PDB entry 6FZI | X-ray diffraction, 2.55 A resolution | chains B and C of the 4 polymer chains in the assembly

[Chain B (and C)]
Name: Glyceraldehyde-3-phosphate dehydrogenase
Source organism: Clostridium perfringens SM101
Notes: EC 1.2.1.-; chain C of this document is another copy of the same molecule, construct and numbering; everything in this record applies to it too
UniProtKB: Q0STD4 (Q0STD4_CLOPS); residues 1-332 here = UniProt positions 1-332
Sequence (332 residues; row label = number of the first residue in the row):
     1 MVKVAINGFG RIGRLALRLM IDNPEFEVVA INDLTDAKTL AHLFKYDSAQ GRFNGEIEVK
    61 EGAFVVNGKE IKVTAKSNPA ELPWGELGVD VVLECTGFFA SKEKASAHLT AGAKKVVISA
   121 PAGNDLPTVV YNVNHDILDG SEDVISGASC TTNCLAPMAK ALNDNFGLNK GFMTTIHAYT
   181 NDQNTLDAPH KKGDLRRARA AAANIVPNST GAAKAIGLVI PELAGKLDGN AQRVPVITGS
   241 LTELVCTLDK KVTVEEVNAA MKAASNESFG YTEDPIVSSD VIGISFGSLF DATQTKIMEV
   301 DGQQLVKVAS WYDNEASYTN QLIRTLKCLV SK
Residues lining bound ligands: NAD (nicotinamide-adenine-dinucleotide): Asn7, Gly8, Phe9, Gly10, Arg11, Ile12, Asn32, Asp33, Leu34, Lys76, Ser77, Cys95, Thr96, Gly97, Phe98, Phe99, Ser119, Ala120, Cys150, Thr180, Asn181, Asn314, Glu315, Tyr318
What the authors report for this chain:
  - catalytic residues: Cys150, His177, Arg233
  - binding site for NAD: Gly10, Arg11, Ile12, Asn32, Asp33, Leu34, Ser77, Cys95, Thr96, Phe98, Phe99, Ser119, Ala120, Asn181, Asp187, Pro189, Asn314, Glu315, Tyr318

[Interface between chain B and chain C]
Pairs across the interface - 20 pairs, chain B then chain C:
  His42(B) with Pro275(C)
  Lys45(B) with Asp274(C)
  Tyr46(B) with Asp274(C), hydrogen bond; Ile276(C); Asp280(C)
  Ser48(B) with Ser279(C), hydrogen bond
  Arg52(B) with Asp280(C), hydrogen bond (side chain-backbone); Ile282(C), hydrogen bond (side chain-backbone); Ile284(C)
  Asp274(B) with Lys45(C), salt bridge; Tyr46(C), hydrogen bond
  Pro275(B) with His42(C)
  Ile276(B) with Tyr46(C)
  Ser279(B) with Ser48(C), hydrogen bond
  Asp280(B) with Tyr46(C); Asp47(C); Arg52(C), hydrogen bond (backbone-side chain)
  Ile282(B) with Arg52(C), hydrogen bond (backbone-side chain)
  Gly283(B) with Arg52(C)
  Ile284(B) with Arg52(C)
Interface residues without a listed pair, chain B (15 interface residues in all): Asp47, Val281
Interface residues without a listed pair, chain C (15 interface residues in all): Val281, Gly283

[In short]
The chain B/chain C interface involves 15 residues from each chain, with 8 hydrogen bonds and 1 salt bridge.
Polar contacts include Asp274(B)-Lys45(C), Tyr46(B)-Asp274(C) and Ser48(B)-Ser279(C). Bound to chain B: NAD.
From the paper: catalytic residues Cys150(B), His177(B) and Arg233(B); a binding site for NAD at Gly10(B),
Arg11(B) and Ile12(B) among others.
Chain B and chain C are both Glyceraldehyde-3-phosphate dehydrogenase (Clostridium perfringens SM101); the
structure, Crystal Structure of a Clostridial Dehydrogenase at 2.55 Angstroems Resolution, was determined by
X-ray diffraction (same publication as 6FZH).
